PDB entry 6LA9 | X-ray diffraction, 3.70 A resolution | chains E and J of the 20 polymer chains in the assembly

[Chain E]
Name: Histone H3.1
Organism: Homo sapiens
Reference sequence: P68431 (H31_HUMAN); residues 0-135 here correspond to UniProt positions 1-136 (UniProt number = residue number + 1)
Sequence (136 residues; numbered 0 to 135; the number before each row is that of its first residue; numbering starts at 0):
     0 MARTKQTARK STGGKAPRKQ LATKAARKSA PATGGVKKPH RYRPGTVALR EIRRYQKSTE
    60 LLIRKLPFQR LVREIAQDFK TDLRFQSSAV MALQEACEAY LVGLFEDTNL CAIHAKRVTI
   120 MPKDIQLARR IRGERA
Not modelled in the structure: 0-37
Curated features (UniProtKB/Swiss-Prot):
  - modified residue: Arg2 (Asymmetric dimethylarginine), Thr3 (Phosphothreonine), Lys4 (Allysine), Gln5 (5-glutamyl dopamine), Thr6 (Phosphothreonine), Arg8 (Citrulline), Lys9 (N6,N6,N6-trimethyllysine), Ser10 (ADP-ribosylserine), Thr11 (Phosphothreonine), Lys14 (N6-(2-hydroxyisobutyryl)lysine), Arg17 (Asymmetric dimethylarginine), Lys18 (N6-(2-hydroxyisobutyryl)lysine), Lys23 (N6-(2-hydroxyisobutyryl)lysine), Arg26 (Citrulline), Lys27 (N6,N6,N6-trimethyllysine), Ser28 (ADP-ribosylserine), Lys36 (N6,N6,N6-trimethyllysine), Lys37 (N6-methyllysine), Tyr41 (Phosphotyrosine), Lys56 (N6,N6,N6-trimethyllysine) and 8 more in UniProt
  - lipidation: Lys18 (N6-decanoyllysine)

[Chain J]
Molecule: 349-nt DNA strand
Organism: other sequences
Sequence (349 nucleotides; each row starts with the number of its first residue):
     1 CGCTGGTTTT TTTTTTCATG TGCCGGTCTC ACACGTGCCT GGAGACTAGT AAGCGCTTCT
    61 AGTGGCGGTT AAAACGCGGT AGACAGCGCG TACGTGCGTT TAAGCGGTGC TAGAGCTGTC
   121 TACGACCAAT TGAGCGGCCT CGGCACCGGG ATGCGTTTTT TTTTTCATAC TCGAGCATGC
   181 TTTTTTTTTT CATGTGCCGG TCTCACACGT GCCTGGAGAC TAGTAAGCGC TTCTAGTGGC
   241 GGTTAAAACG CGGTAGACAG CGCGTACGTG CGTTTAAGCG GTGCTAGAGC TGTCTACGAC
   301 CAATTGAGCG GCCTCGGCAC CGGGATGCGT TTTTTTTTTC CAGCGGTAC
Ion coordination: Ca2+ site 1 near DG35 (its only coordinating residue here); Ca2+ site 2 near DG79 (its only coordinating residue here); Ca2+ site 3 near DC300 (its only coordinating residue here); Ca2+ site 4: DT335 (shared with 1 residue of chain O); Ca2+ site 5: DT337 (shared with 1 residue of chain O)

[How chain E and chain J interact]
Pairs across the interface (24; chain E residue first):
  Arg40(E) - DT330(J)  phosphate contact
  Tyr41(E) - DG329(J)  phosphate contact
  Tyr41(E) - DT330(J)  phosphate contact
  Arg42(E) - DA255(J)  salt bridge to the phosphate
  Arg42(E) - DT330(J)  hydrogen bond to the phosphate
  Pro43(E) - DA255(J)  sugar contact
  Thr45(E) - DG329(J)  phosphate contact
  Thr45(E) - DT330(J)  hydrogen bond to the phosphate
  Arg63(E) - DA246(J)  sugar contact
  Arg63(E) - DA247(J)  phosphate contact
  Arg72(E) - DT237(J)  salt bridge to the phosphate
  Arg83(E) - DG236(J)  phosphate contact
  Arg83(E) - DT237(J)  sugar contact
  Phe84(E) - DG236(J)  sugar contact
  Phe84(E) - DT237(J)  hydrogen bond to the phosphate
  Gln85(E) - DG236(J)  phosphate contact
  Ser86(E) - DG236(J)  phosphate contact
  Arg116(E) - DA257(J)  phosphate contact
  Arg116(E) - DC258(J)  phosphate contact
  Val117(E) - DA257(J)  hydrogen bond to the phosphate
  Thr118(E) - DG256(J)  hydrogen bond to the phosphate
  Thr118(E) - DA257(J)  hydrogen bond to the phosphate
  Met120(E) - DA257(J)  phosphate contact
  Met120(E) - DC258(J)  phosphate contact
Other interface residues (no listed pair), chain E (18 interface residues in all): His39, Leu82, Lys115
Other interface residues (no listed pair), chain J (13 interface residues in all): DG252, DT254, DT331

[In short]
Chain E and chain J form an interface of 18 and 13 residues respectively, with 6 hydrogen bonds and 2 salt
bridges. Polar pairs include Arg42(E)-DT330(J), Thr45(E)-DT330(J) and Phe84(E)-DT237(J).
Chain E is Histone H3.1 (Homo sapiens) and chain J is a 349-nt DNA strand (other sequences); the structure,
349 bp di-nucleosome harboring cohesive DNA termini assembled with linker histone H1.0 (high cryoprotectant),
was determined by X-ray diffraction together with 6LA8, 6M3V and 6M44 from the same study.
